8K3O - chains P and A of the 22 polymer chains in the assembly; structure by electron microscopy, 3.88 A resolution.

Chain P:
Protein: 30S ribosomal protein S16
Source organism: Escherichia coli K-12
UniProt: P0A7T3 (RS16_ECOLI); residues 1-82 here = UniProt positions 1-82
Amino-acid sequence (82 residues; row label = number of the first residue in the row):
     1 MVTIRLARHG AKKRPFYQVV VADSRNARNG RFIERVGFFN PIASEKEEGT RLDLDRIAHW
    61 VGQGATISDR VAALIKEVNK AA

Chain A:
Molecule: 16S rRNA
Source organism: Escherichia coli K-12
Sequence (1554 nucleotides; row label = number of the first residue in the row):
     1 AAAUUGAAGA GUUUGAUCAU GGCUCAGAUU GAACGCUGGC GGCAGGCCUA ACACAUGCAA
    61 GUCGAACGGU AACAGGAAGA AGCUUGCUUC UUUGCUGACG AGUGGCGGAC GGGUGAGUAA
   121 UGUCUGGGAA ACUGCCUGAU GGAGGGGGAU AACUACUGGA AACGGUAGCU AAUACCGCAU
   181 AACGUCGCAA GACCAAAGAG GGGGACCUUC GGGCCUCUUG CCAUCGGAUG UGCCCAGAUG
   241 GGAUUAGCUA GUAGGUGGGG UAACGGCUCA CCUAGGCGAC GAUCCCUAGC UGGUCUGAGA
   301 GGAUGACCAG CCACACUGGA ACUGAGACAC GGUCCAGACU CCUACGGGAG GCAGCAGUGG
   361 GGAAUAUUGC ACAAUGGGCG CAAGCCUGAU GCAGCCAUGC CGCGUGUAUG AAGAAGGCCU
   421 UCGGGUUGUA AAGUACUUUC AGCGGGGAGG AAGGGAGUAA AGUUAAUACC UUUGCUCAUU
   481 GACGUUACCC GCAGAAGAAG CACCGGCUAA CUCCGUGCCA GCAGCCGCGG UAAUACGGAG
   541 GGUGCAAGCG UUAAUCGGAA UUACUGGGCG UAAAGCGCAC GCAGGCGGUU UGUUAAGUCA
   601 GAUGUGAAAU CCCCGGGCUC AACCUGGGAA CUGCAUCUGA UACUGGCAAG CUUGAGUCUC
   661 GUAGAGGGGG GUAGAAUUCC AGGUGUAGCG GUGAAAUGCG UAGAGAUCUG GAGGAAUACC
   721 GGUGGCGAAG GCGGCCCCCU GGACGAAGAC UGACGCUCAG GUGCGAAAGC GUGGGGAGCA
   781 AACAGGAUUA GAUACCCUGG UAGUCCACGC CGUAAACGAU GUCGACUUGG AGGUUGUGCC
   841 CUUGAGGCGU GGCUUCCGGA GCUAACGCGU UAAGUCGACC GCCUGGGGAG UACGGCCGCA
   901 AGGUUAAAAC UCAAAUGAAU UGACGGGGGC CCGCACAAGC GGUGGAGCAU GUGGUUUAAU
   961 UCGAUGCAAC GCGAAGAACC UUACCUGGUC UUGACAUCCA CGGAAGUUUU CAGAGAUGAG
  1021 AAUGUGCCUU CGGGAACCGU GAGACAGGUG CUGCAUGGCU GUCGUCAGCU CGUGUUGUGA
  1081 AAUGUUGGGU UAAGUCCCGC AACGAGCGCA ACCCUUAUCC UUUGUUGCCA GCGGUCCGGC
  1141 CGGGAACUCA AAGGAGACUG CCAGUGAUAA ACUGGAGGAA GGUGGGGAUG ACGUCAAGUC
  1201 AUCAUGGCCC UUACGACCAG GGCUACACAC GUGCUACAAU GGCGCAUACA AAGAGAAGCG
  1261 ACCUCGCGAG AGCAAGCGGA CCUCAUAAAG UGCGUCGUAG UCCGGAUUGG AGUCUGCAAC
  1321 UCGACUCCAU GAAGUCGGAA UCGCUAGUAA UCGUGGAUCA GAAUGCCACG GUGAAUACGU
  1381 UCCCGGGCCU UGUACACACC GCCCGUCACA CCAUGGGAGU GGGUUGCAAA AGAAGUAGGU
  1441 AGCUUAACCU UCGGGAGGGC GCUUACCACU UUGUGAUUCA UGACUGGGGU GAAGUCGUAA
  1501 CAAGGUAACC GUAGGGGAAC CUGCGGUUGG AUCACCUCCU UACCUUAAAG AAGC
Disordered / not traced: 1391-1503, 1540-1554

Interface between chain P and chain A:
Pairs across the interface - 58 pairs, chain P then chain A:
  Met1(P) - C135(A)  base contact
  Met1(P) - C136(A)  sugar contact
  Met1(P) - U229(A)  sugar contact
  Arg5(P) - G376(A)  hydrogen bond to the phosphate
  Arg5(P) - G377(A)  sugar contact
  Leu6(P) - U375(A)  hydrogen bond to the sugar
  Leu6(P) - G376(A)  phosphate contact
  Arg8(P) - G391(A)  salt bridge to the phosphate
  His9(P) - U625(A)  phosphate contact
  Gly10(P) - A44(A)  phosphate contact
  Gly10(P) - C624(A)  sugar contact
  Ala11(P) - C43(A)  phosphate contact
  Ala11(P) - A44(A)  phosphate contact
  Lys12(P) - C43(A)  phosphate contact
  Lys12(P) - A44(A)  salt bridge to the phosphate
  Lys12(P) - C392(A)  phosphate contact
  Lys13(P) - C392(A)  hydrogen bond to the phosphate
  Lys13(P) - A393(A)  salt bridge to the phosphate
  Lys13(P) - G450(A)  base contact
  Lys13(P) - C483(A)  hydrogen bond to the sugar
  Arg14(P) - C618(A)  hydrogen bond to the sugar
  Phe16(P) - U625(A)  phosphate contact
  Tyr17(P) - A374(A)  hydrogen bond to the sugar
  Tyr17(P) - U375(A)  sugar contact
  Asp23(P) - U229(A)  sugar contact
  Ser24(P) - G377(A)  sugar contact
  Arg25(P) - A109(A)  sugar contact
  Arg25(P) - C110(A)  hydrogen bond to the sugar
  Arg25(P) - G134(A)  base contact
  Arg25(P) - G326(A)  base contact
  Ala27(P) - G111(A)  phosphate contact
  Arg28(P) - U375(A)  base contact
  Arg28(P) - U390(A)  sugar contact
  Arg28(P) - G391(A)  salt bridge to the phosphate
  Asn29(P) - A309(A)  sugar contact
  Gly30(P) - A309(A)  phosphate contact
  Gly30(P) - G310(A)  phosphate contact
  Arg31(P) - G310(A)  hydrogen bond to the phosphate
  Arg31(P) - C311(A)  salt bridge to the phosphate
  Phe32(P) - A608(A)  sugar contact
  Ile33(P) - G230(A)  phosphate contact
  Phe38(P) - G626(A)  sugar contact
  Pro41(P) - G450(A)  sugar contact
  Glu47(P) - G616(A)  hydrogen bond to the sugar
  Glu47(P) - G617(A)  sugar contact
  Gln63(P) - G227(A)  hydrogen bond to the sugar
  Gln63(P) - A228(A)  hydrogen bond to the sugar
  Gly64(P) - C136(A)  hydrogen bond to the sugar
  Gly64(P) - U137(A)  sugar contact
  Thr66(P) - C136(A)  sugar contact
  Ser68(P) - G376(A)  hydrogen bond to the phosphate
  Arg70(P) - A374(A)  phosphate contact
  Arg70(P) - U375(A)  salt bridge to the phosphate
  Arg70(P) - A451(A)  salt bridge to the phosphate
  Arg70(P) - A452(A)  base contact
  Ala73(P) - A452(A)  sugar contact
  Lys76(P) - U473(A)  phosphate contact
  Lys76(P) - G474(A)  salt bridge to the phosphate
Also at the interface, not in a pair above, chain P (41 interface residues in all): Val2, Thr3, Pro15, Gln18, Asn26, Arg35, Ile42, Arg51, Trp60
Also at the interface, not in a pair above, chain A (44 interface residues in all): G112, U231, G449, A609, C623, G627

Summary:
The interface between chain P and chain A involves 41 residues on one side and 44 on the other; the contacts
include 13 hydrogen bonds and 8 salt bridges. Among the polar pairs are Leu6(P)-U375(A), Lys13(P)-C483(A) and
Arg14(P)-C618(A).
Here chain P is 30S ribosomal protein S16 and chain A is 16S rRNA, both from Escherichia coli K-12. Entry 8K3O
(Cryo-EM structure of 30S ribosome with cleaved AP-mRNA bound complex I) was determined by electron microscopy
together with 8K4E from the same study.
